Entry 3JRC (X-ray diffraction, 3.08 A resolution); this record covers chains A and D of the 4 polymer chains in the assembly.

Chain A:
Name: DNA-binding protein fis
From: Escherichia coli
Reference sequence: P0A6R3 (FIS_ECOLI); numbering as in UniProt (aligned over 1-98)
Chain sequence (98 residues; numbered 1 to 98; the number before each row is that of its first residue):
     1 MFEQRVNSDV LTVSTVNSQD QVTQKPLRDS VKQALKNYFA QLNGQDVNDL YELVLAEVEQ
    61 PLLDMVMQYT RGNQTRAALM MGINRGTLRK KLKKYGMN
Not modelled in the structure: 1-7
Swiss-Prot annotation at these positions:
  - DNA-binding region: Gln74 to Lys93 (H-T-H motif)
  - region: Asn17 to Gly44 (Required for the stimulation of HIN-mediated recombination)

Chain D:
Molecule: 27-nt DNA strand
Sequence (27 nucleotides; numbered 1 to 27; the number before each row is that of its first residue):
     1 AAATTTGCTC AGCGCCCAAA CAAATTT

How chain A and chain D interact:
Contacting residue pairs (12; chain A residue first):
  Gly72(A) with DT6(D), phosphate contact
  Asn73(A) with DT5(D), hydrogen bond to the phosphate; DT6(D), phosphate contact
  Gln74(A) with DT6(D), hydrogen bond to the phosphate
  Thr75(A) with DT5(D), sugar contact; DT6(D), hydrogen bond to the phosphate
  Arg76(A) with DT5(D), phosphate contact
  Arg85(A) with DT6(D), base contact; DG7(D), hydrogen bond to the base; DC8(D), base contact
  Arg89(A) with DT6(D), sugar contact; DG7(D), salt bridge to the phosphate

Summary:
7 residues of chain A and 4 residues of chain D are in contact; the contacts include 4 hydrogen bonds and 1
salt bridge. Among the polar pairs are Arg85(A)-DG7(D), Asn73(A)-DT5(D) and Gln74(A)-DT6(D).
Here chain A is DNA-binding protein fis (Escherichia coli) and chain D is a 27-nt DNA strand. Entry 3JRC
(Crystal structure of Fis bound to 27 bp DNA F29 containing 5 G/Cs at center) was determined by X-ray
diffraction, deposited together with 3IV5, 3JR9, 3JRA, 3JRB, 3JRD, 3JRE and 4 further entries.
